PDB entry 8DJI | X-ray diffraction, 1.97 A resolution | chains A and B

Chain A:
Molecule: Small ubiquitin-related modifier 1
From: Homo sapiens
UniProt: P63165 (SUMO1_HUMAN); numbering as in UniProt (aligned over 2-97)
Sequence (97 residues; row label = number of the first residue in the row):
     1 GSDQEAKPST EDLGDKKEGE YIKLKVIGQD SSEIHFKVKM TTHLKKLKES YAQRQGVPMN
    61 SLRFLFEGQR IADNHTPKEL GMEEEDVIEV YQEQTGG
Disordered / not traced: 1-18, 94-97
Construct notes: expression tag (1); conflict Ala52 (Cys in P63165)
Bound ions: Zn2+ site 1: Glu33, His35 (shared with Glu9(B) of chain B); Zn2+ site 2: His43, Glu84, Glu85
UniProt features mapped onto this chain:
  - region ((Microbial infection) Interaction with Tula hantavirus): Lys16 to Lys25, Lys37 to Met40
  - site: Phe36 (Interaction with PIAS2)
  - modified residue: Ser2 (N-acetylserine), Ser9 (Phosphoserine), Ser32 (Phosphoserine)
  - cross-link: Lys7 (Glycyl lysine isopeptide (Lys-Gly) (interchain with G-Cter in SUMO1)), Lys16 (Glycyl lysine isopeptide (Lys-Gly) (interchain with G-Cter in SUMO2)), Lys17 (Glycyl lysine isopeptide (Lys-Gly) (interchain with G-Cter in SUMO2)), Lys23 (Glycyl lysine isopeptide (Lys-Gly) (interchain with G-Cter in SUMO2)), Lys25 (Glycyl lysine isopeptide (Lys-Gly) (interchain with G-Cter in SUMO1)), Lys37 (Glycyl lysine isopeptide (Lys-Gly) (interchain with G-Cter in SUMO2)), Lys39 (Glycyl lysine isopeptide (Lys-Gly) (interchain with G-Cter in SUMO2)), Lys45 (Glycyl lysine isopeptide (Lys-Gly) (interchain with G-Cter in SUMO2)), Lys46 (Glycyl lysine isopeptide (Lys-Gly) (interchain with G-Cter in SUMO2)), Gly97 (Glycyl lysine isopeptide (Gly-Lys) (interchain with K-? in acceptor proteins))
  - mutagenesis: Phe36 (F36A: Abolishes binding to PIAS2), Gly97 (G97A: Abolishes sumoylation of ZBED1)
What the authors report for this chain:
  - Zn2+ coordination: Glu33, His35
  - mutagenesis - E11Q (2-fold): decreased binding to Zn2+

Chain B:
Molecule: Protein PML
From: Homo sapiens
Notes: EC 2.3.2.-; fragment: sim
UniProt: P29590 (PML_HUMAN); residues 2-29 here correspond to UniProt positions 547-574 (UniProt number = residue number + 545)
Sequence (29 residues; row label = number of the first residue in the row):
     1 GSGAGEAEER VVVISSSEDS DAENSSSRY
Disordered / not traced: 1-6, 16-23
Construct notes: expression tag (1); conflict Tyr29 (Glu574 in P29590)
Bound ions: Zn2+ site 1: Glu9 (shared with Glu33(A), His35(A) of chain A); Zn2+ site 2 near Tyr29 (its only coordinating residue here)
UniProt features mapped onto this chain:
  - region: Val11 to Ser17 (Sumo interaction motif (SIM))
  - site: Ala7, Glu8 (Breakpoint for translocation to form PML-RARA oncogene in type B APL)
  - modified residue: Ser20 (Phosphoserine)
What the authors report for this chain:
  - Zn2+ coordination: Glu9
  - post-translational modification sites: Ser15, Ser16, Ser17, Ser20 (citing earlier work)

Chain A / chain B interface:
Residue-residue contacts - 33 pairs, chain A then chain B:
  Gly19(A) with Tyr29(B)
  Glu20(A) with Arg28(B); Tyr29(B)
  Tyr21(A) with Val13(B); Ile14(B); Arg28(B), hydrogen bond (backbone-backbone); Tyr29(B)
  Ile22(A) with Arg28(B)
  Lys23(A) with Val11(B); Arg28(B)
  Glu33(A) with Glu9(B); Arg10(B), hydrogen bond (backbone-side chain)
  Ile34(A) with Arg10(B)
  His35(A) with Glu9(B), salt bridge; Arg10(B), hydrogen bond (backbone-backbone); Val11(B); Val12(B), hydrogen bond (backbone-backbone)
  Phe36(A) with Val12(B); Ile14(B), hydrophobic
  Lys37(A) with Val12(B), hydrogen bond (backbone-backbone); Val13(B); Ile14(B), hydrogen bond (backbone-backbone); Ser25(B), hydrogen bond (side chain-backbone); Ser26(B), hydrogen bond (side chain-backbone); Ser27(B), hydrogen bond (side chain-backbone); Arg28(B)
  Val38(A) with Ile14(B), hydrophobic
  Lys39(A) with Tyr29(B), hydrogen bond (side chain-backbone)
  Lys46(A) with Ile14(B)
  Ser50(A) with Val12(B); Ile14(B)
  Arg54(A) with Val12(B)
  Glu84(A) with Arg28(B), salt bridge
Also at the interface, not in a pair above, chain A (19 interface residues in all): Ser32, Thr42, Leu47
Also at the interface, not in a pair above, chain B (12 interface residues in all): Ser15
The authors on this interface:
  - interface residues, chain A: His35(A)
  - interface residues, chain B: Arg10(B), Val12(B), Ile14(B)

Overview:
19 residues of chain A and 12 residues of chain B are in contact; the contacts include 10 hydrogen bonds and 2
salt bridges. Polar contacts include His35(A)-Glu9(B), Glu84(A)-Arg28(B) and Glu33(A)-Arg10(B). UniProt lists
2 mutagenesis sites on chain A. From the paper: E11Q of chain A reduces binding to Zn2+; interface residues
His35(A) and Arg10(B) among others.
Here chain A is Small ubiquitin-related modifier 1 and chain B is Protein PML, both from Homo sapiens. Entry
8DJI (Ternary complex of SUMO1 with the SIM of PML and zinc) was determined by X-ray diffraction, deposited
together with 8DJH.
